Entry 3JCK (electron microscopy, 3.50 A resolution); this record covers chains A and I of the 9 polymer chains in the assembly.

== Chain A ==
Protein: 26S proteasome regulatory subunit RPN3
From: Saccharomyces cerevisiae S288c
UniProt: P40016 (RPN3_YEAST); residue numbers follow UniProt; this construct covers 131-523
Amino-acid sequence (438 residues; each row starts with the number of its first residue; note: 59 numbers in that range are skipped by the numbering (no residue carries them; nothing is unmodelled there); X marks 45 residues of unknown identity (built as UNK)):
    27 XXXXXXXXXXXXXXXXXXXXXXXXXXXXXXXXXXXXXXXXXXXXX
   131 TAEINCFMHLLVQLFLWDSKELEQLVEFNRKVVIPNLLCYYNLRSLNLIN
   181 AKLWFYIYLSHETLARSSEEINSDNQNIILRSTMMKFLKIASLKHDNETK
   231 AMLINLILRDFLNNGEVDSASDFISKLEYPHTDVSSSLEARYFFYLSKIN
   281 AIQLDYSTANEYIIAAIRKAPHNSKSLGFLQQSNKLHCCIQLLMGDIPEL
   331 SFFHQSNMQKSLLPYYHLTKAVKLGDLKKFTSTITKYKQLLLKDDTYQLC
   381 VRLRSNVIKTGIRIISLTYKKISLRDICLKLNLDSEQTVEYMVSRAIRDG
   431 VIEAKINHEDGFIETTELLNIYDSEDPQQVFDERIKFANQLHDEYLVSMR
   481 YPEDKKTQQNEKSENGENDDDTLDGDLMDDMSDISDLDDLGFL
Disordered / not traced: 483-523
Curated features (UniProtKB/Swiss-Prot):
  - modified residue: S454 (Phosphoserine)

== Chain I ==
Protein: 26S proteasome complex subunit SEM1
From: Saccharomyces cerevisiae S288c
UniProt: O94742 (SEM1_YEAST); numbering as in UniProt (aligned over 1-89)
Amino-acid sequence (89 residues; each row starts with the number of its first residue):
     1 MSTDVAAAQAQSKIDLTKKKNEEINKKSLEEDDEFEDFPIDTWANGETIK
    51 SNAVTQTNIWEENWDDVEVDDDFTNELKAELDRYKRENQ
Disordered / not traced: 1-30, 46-57, 89
Curated features (UniProtKB/Swiss-Prot):
  - modified residue: S2 (N-acetylserine), S12 (Phosphoserine)

== Chain A / chain I interface ==
Pairs across the interface (34):
  W147(A) - E36(I)
  K182(A) - D33(I)
  F185(A) - D37(I)
  R239(A) - D37(I)  hydrogen bond (side chain-backbone)
  S267(A) - D33(I)  hydrogen bond
  S267(A) - F35(I)
  R271(A) - D33(I)  salt bridge
  R271(A) - F35(I)
  R271(A) - D37(I)  salt bridge
  R271(A) - F38(I)
  Y275(A) - F38(I)
  P301(A) - F35(I)  hydrophobic
  K305(A) - D32(I)  salt bridge
  K305(A) - D33(I)  hydrogen bond (side chain-backbone)
  K305(A) - E34(I)  salt bridge
  S306(A) - F35(I)
  L307(A) - I40(I)  hydrophobic
  G308(A) - I40(I)
  F309(A) - F38(I)  hydrophobic
  Q311(A) - I40(I)
  Q311(A) - D41(I)  hydrogen bond
  K315(A) - D41(I)  salt bridge
  P328(A) - W64(I)
  E329(A) - E61(I)
  E329(A) - W64(I)
  L330(A) - E62(I)
  L330(A) - N63(I)
  L330(A) - W64(I)
  K340(A) - W43(I)
  S341(A) - D41(I)  hydrogen bond
  S341(A) - W43(I)
  Y346(A) - V67(I)
  K353(A) - W64(I)
  L354(A) - E68(I)
Interface residues without a listed pair, chain A (32 interface residues in all): Y186, L189, F274, N303, S304, Q312, I327, S331, L370
Interface residues without a listed pair, chain I (18 interface residues in all): P39, N45

== Summary ==
The interface between chain A and chain I involves 32 residues on one side and 18 on the other; the contacts
include 5 hydrogen bonds and 5 salt bridges. Among the polar pairs are R271(A)-D33(I), R271(A)-D37(I) and
K305(A)-D32(I).
Here chain A is 26S proteasome regulatory subunit RPN3 and chain I is 26S proteasome complex subunit SEM1,
both from Saccharomyces cerevisiae S288c. Entry 3JCK (Structure of the yeast 26S proteasome lid sub-complex)
was determined by electron microscopy.
